Entry 9B7Z (electron microscopy, 2.50 A resolution); this record covers chains A and B.

Chain A (and B):
Name: Fatty acid synthase
From: Homo sapiens
Notes: EC 2.3.1.85, 2.3.1.38, 2.3.1.39, 2.3.1.41, 1.1.1.100, 4.2.1.59, 1.3.1.39, 3.1.2.14; chain B of this document is another copy of the same molecule, construct and numbering; everything in this record applies to it too
UniProtKB: P49327 (FAS_HUMAN); residue numbers follow UniProt; this construct covers 1-854
Chain sequence (854 residues; row label = number of the first residue in the row):
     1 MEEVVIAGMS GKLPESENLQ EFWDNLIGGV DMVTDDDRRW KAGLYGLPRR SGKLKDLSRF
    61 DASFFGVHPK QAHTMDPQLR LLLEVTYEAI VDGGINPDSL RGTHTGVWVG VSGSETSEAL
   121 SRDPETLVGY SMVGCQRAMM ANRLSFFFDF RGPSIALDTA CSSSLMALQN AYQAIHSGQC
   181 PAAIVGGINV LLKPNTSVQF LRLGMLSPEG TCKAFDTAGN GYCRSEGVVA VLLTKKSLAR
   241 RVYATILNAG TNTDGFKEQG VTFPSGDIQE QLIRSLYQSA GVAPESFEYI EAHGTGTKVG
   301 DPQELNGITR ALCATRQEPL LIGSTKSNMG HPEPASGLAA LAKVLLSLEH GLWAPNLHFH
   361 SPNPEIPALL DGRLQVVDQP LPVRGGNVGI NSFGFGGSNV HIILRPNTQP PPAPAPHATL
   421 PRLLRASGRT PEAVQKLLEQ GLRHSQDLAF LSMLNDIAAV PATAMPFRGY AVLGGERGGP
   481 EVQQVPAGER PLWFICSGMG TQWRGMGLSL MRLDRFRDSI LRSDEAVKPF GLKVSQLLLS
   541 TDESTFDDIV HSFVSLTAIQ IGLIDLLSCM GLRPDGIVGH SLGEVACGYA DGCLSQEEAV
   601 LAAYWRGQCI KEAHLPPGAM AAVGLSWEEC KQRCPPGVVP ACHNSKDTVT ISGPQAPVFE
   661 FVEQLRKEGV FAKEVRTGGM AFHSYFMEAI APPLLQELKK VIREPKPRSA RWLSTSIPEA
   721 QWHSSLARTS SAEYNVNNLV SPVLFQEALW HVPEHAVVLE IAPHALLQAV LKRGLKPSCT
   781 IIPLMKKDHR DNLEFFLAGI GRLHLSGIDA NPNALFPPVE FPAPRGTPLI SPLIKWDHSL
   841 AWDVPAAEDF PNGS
Curated features (UniProtKB/Swiss-Prot):
  - active site: Cys161 (For beta-ketoacyl synthase activity), His293 (For beta-ketoacyl synthase activity), His331 (For beta-ketoacyl synthase activity), Ser581 (For malonyltransferase activity)
  - binding site (an acyl-CoA): Asp647, Thr648, Phe671, Arg773
  - modified residue: Met1 (N-acetylmethionine), Ser63 (Phosphoserine), Lys70 (N6-acetyllysine), Ser207 (Phosphoserine), Lys298 (N6-acetyllysine), Lys436 (N6-acetyllysine), Lys528 (N6-acetyllysine), Lys673 (N6-acetyllysine), Ser725 (Phosphoserine)
From the paper describing this entry:
  - catalytic residues: Cys161, Ser581 (proposed by the authors, not directly observed)

Interface between chain A and chain B:
Pairs across the interface (110):
  Tyr45(A) - Pro124(B)
  Glu118(A) - Glu118(B)
  Ser121(A) - Lys193(B)  hydrogen bond
  Ser121(A) - Asn195(B)  hydrogen bond (backbone-side chain)
  Ser121(A) - Gln199(B)
  Arg122(A) - Asn195(B)
  Arg122(A) - Pro851(B)
  Arg122(A) - Asn852(B)
  Arg122(A) - Gly853(B)  hydrogen bond (backbone-backbone)
  Asp123(A) - Gly853(B)
  Pro124(A) - Tyr45(B)
  Pro124(A) - Asn195(B)
  Pro124(A) - Val198(B)
  Pro124(A) - Asn852(B)
  Glu125(A) - Arg202(B)
  Leu127(A) - Asn195(B)
  Leu127(A) - Val198(B)  hydrophobic
  Leu127(A) - Gln199(B)
  Leu127(A) - Arg202(B)  hydrogen bond (backbone-side chain)
  Gly129(A) - Leu203(B)
  Ser131(A) - Gln199(B)  hydrogen bond
  Met132(A) - Gln199(B)
  Met132(A) - Phe200(B)  hydrophobic
  Met132(A) - Leu203(B)  hydrophobic
  Gln136(A) - Asp158(B)
  Arg137(A) - Arg137(B)
  Arg137(A) - Asp158(B)
  Ala138(A) - Asp158(B)  hydrogen bond (backbone-side chain)
  Ala138(A) - Thr159(B)
  Ala138(A) - Ala160(B)
  Met139(A) - Val261(B)  hydrophobic
  Asn142(A) - Gly396(B)
  Asn142(A) - Ser398(B)  hydrogen bond
  Arg143(A) - Val261(B)
  Ser145(A) - Gly255(B)
  Phe146(A) - Gly255(B)
  Phe146(A) - Phe256(B)
  Phe146(A) - Lys257(B)
  Phe146(A) - Gly260(B)
  Phe146(A) - Val261(B)  hydrophobic
  Asp149(A) - Gly255(B)
  Asp149(A) - Phe256(B)  hydrogen bond (side chain-backbone)
  Phe150(A) - Thr253(B)
  Phe150(A) - Gly255(B)
  Arg151(A) - Asn252(B)
  Arg151(A) - Thr253(B)  hydrogen bond (backbone-backbone)
  Arg151(A) - Asp254(B)  hydrogen bond (side chain-backbone)
  Arg151(A) - Ile268(B)
  Gly152(A) - Asn252(B)
  Gly152(A) - Thr253(B)  hydrogen bond (backbone-side chain)
  Pro153(A) - Thr251(B)
  Ser154(A) - Thr159(B)
  Ser154(A) - Thr253(B)
  Ser154(A) - Ser398(B)
  Ile155(A) - Thr159(B)
  Ala156(A) - Leu157(B)
  Ala156(A) - Asp158(B)  hydrogen bond (backbone-backbone)
  Leu157(A) - Ala156(B)
  Asp158(A) - Gln136(B)
  Asp158(A) - Arg137(B)
  Asp158(A) - Ala138(B)  hydrogen bond (side chain-backbone)
  Asp158(A) - Ala156(B)  hydrogen bond (backbone-backbone)
  Thr159(A) - Ala138(B)
  Thr159(A) - Ser154(B)
  Thr159(A) - Ile155(B)
  Ala160(A) - Ala138(B)
  Lys193(A) - Ser121(B)  hydrogen bond
  Asn195(A) - Ser121(B)  hydrogen bond (side chain-backbone)
  Asn195(A) - Arg122(B)
  Asn195(A) - Pro124(B)
  Asn195(A) - Leu127(B)
  Val198(A) - Pro124(B)
  Val198(A) - Leu127(B)  hydrophobic
  Gln199(A) - Ser121(B)
  Gln199(A) - Leu127(B)
  Gln199(A) - Ser131(B)  hydrogen bond
  Gln199(A) - Met132(B)
  Phe200(A) - Met132(B)  hydrophobic
  Arg202(A) - Glu125(B)
  Arg202(A) - Leu127(B)  hydrogen bond (side chain-backbone)
  Leu203(A) - Gly129(B)
  Leu203(A) - Met132(B)  hydrophobic
  Thr251(A) - Pro153(B)
  Asn252(A) - Arg151(B)
  Asn252(A) - Gly152(B)
  Thr253(A) - Phe150(B)
  Thr253(A) - Arg151(B)  hydrogen bond (backbone-backbone)
  Thr253(A) - Gly152(B)  hydrogen bond (side chain-backbone)
  Thr253(A) - Ser154(B)
  Asp254(A) - Arg151(B)  hydrogen bond (backbone-side chain)
  Gly255(A) - Ser145(B)
  Gly255(A) - Phe146(B)
  Gly255(A) - Asp149(B)
  Gly255(A) - Phe150(B)
  Phe256(A) - Phe146(B)
  Phe256(A) - Asp149(B)  hydrogen bond (backbone-side chain)
  Lys257(A) - Phe146(B)
  Gly260(A) - Phe146(B)
  Val261(A) - Met139(B)  hydrophobic
  Val261(A) - Arg143(B)
  Val261(A) - Phe146(B)  hydrophobic
  Ile268(A) - Arg151(B)
  Gly396(A) - Asn142(B)
  Ser398(A) - Asn142(B)  hydrogen bond
  Ser398(A) - Ser154(B)
  Pro851(A) - Arg122(B)
  Asn852(A) - Arg122(B)
  Asn852(A) - Pro124(B)
  Gly853(A) - Arg122(B)  hydrogen bond (backbone-backbone)
  Gly853(A) - Asp123(B)
Other interface residues (no listed pair), chain A (62 interface residues in all): Arg101, His104, Ser112, Val128, Val133, Met166, Asn170, Thr262, Phe395
Other interface residues (no listed pair), chain B (62 interface residues in all): Arg101, His104, Ser112, Val128, Val133, Met166, Asn170, Thr262, Phe395

In short:
Chain A and chain B each contribute 62 residues to their interface, with 24 hydrogen bonds. Polar contacts
include Ser121(A)-Lys193(B), Ser121(A)-Asn195(B) and Leu127(A)-Arg202(B). From UniProt: 4 active-site residues
and 4 acyl-CoA-binding residues on chain A. The paper reports catalytic residues Cys161(A) and Ser581(A).
Chain A and chain B are both Fatty acid synthase (Homo sapiens); the structure, Human endogenous FASN with
1,3-DBP - Class 1 focused condensing wing, was determined by electron microscopy (same publication as 9B80 and
9MJ9).
